PDB entry 2Q2T | X-ray diffraction, 2.30 A resolution | chains C and A of the 4 polymer chains in the assembly

[Chain C]
Molecule: 10-nt DNA/RNA hybrid strand
Sequence (10 nucleotides; numbered 22 to 31; the number before each row is that of its first residue):
    22 ATTGCGACCC
Modified residues: OMC (o2'-methylycytidine-5'-monophosphate) at position 30

[Chain A]
Protein: Chlorella virus DNA ligase
From: Paramecium bursaria Chlorella virus 1
Reference sequence: O41026 (O41026_PBCV1); numbering as in UniProt (aligned over 1-298)
Chain sequence (319 residues; row label = number of the first residue in the row; numbers below 1 keep their minus sign (Met-20 is residue -20)):
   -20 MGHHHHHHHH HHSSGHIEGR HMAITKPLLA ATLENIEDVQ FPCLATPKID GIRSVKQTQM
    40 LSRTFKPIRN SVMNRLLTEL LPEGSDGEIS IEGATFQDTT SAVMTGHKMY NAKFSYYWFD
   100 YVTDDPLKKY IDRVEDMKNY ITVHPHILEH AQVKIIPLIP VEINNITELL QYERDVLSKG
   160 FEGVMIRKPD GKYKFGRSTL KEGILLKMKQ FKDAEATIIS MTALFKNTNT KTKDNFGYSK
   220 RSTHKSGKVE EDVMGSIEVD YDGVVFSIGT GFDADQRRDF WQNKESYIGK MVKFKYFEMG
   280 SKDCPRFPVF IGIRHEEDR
Disordered / not traced: -20 to 0, 294-298
Covalent attachments: adenosine monophosphate (AMP) linked to Lys27
Sequence notes: expression tag (-20 to 0)
Residues lining bound ligands: adenosine monophosphate (AMP): Leu7, Ala9, Thr25, Pro26, Ile28, Arg32, Glu67, Phe98, Leu137, Glu161, Met164, Arg166, Leu184, Lys186, Lys188

[Chain C / chain A interface]
Residue-residue contacts - 22 pairs, chain C then chain A:
  DG27(C) - Ser221(A)  phosphate contact
  DG27(C) - Thr222(A)  sugar contact
  DG27(C) - His223(A)  phosphate contact
  DG27(C) - Lys224(A)  hydrogen bond to the phosphate
  DA28(C) - Ser221(A)  hydrogen bond to the phosphate
  DA28(C) - Thr222(A)  hydrogen bond to the phosphate
  DA28(C) - His223(A)  phosphate contact
  DC29(C) - Lys45(A)  salt bridge to the phosphate
  DC29(C) - Met83(A)  phosphate contact
  OMC_30(C) - Ile31(A)  phosphate contact
  OMC_30(C) - Ser41(A)  hydrogen bond to the phosphate
  OMC_30(C) - Thr43(A)  hydrogen bond to the phosphate
  OMC_30(C) - Lys45(A)  phosphate contact
  OMC_30(C) - Phe75(A)  base contact
  OMC_30(C) - Thr79(A)  base contact
  OMC_30(C) - Met83(A)  sugar contact
  DC31(C) - Gly30(A)  sugar contact
  DC31(C) - Ile31(A)  phosphate contact
  DC31(C) - Arg32(A)  hydrogen bond to the phosphate
  DC31(C) - Arg42(A)  salt bridge to the phosphate
  DC31(C) - Phe75(A)  sugar contact
  DC31(C) - Phe286(A)  base contact
Other interface residues (no listed pair), chain A (17 interface residues in all): Asp29, Arg48

[Summary]
5 residues of chain C face 17 of chain A across their interface; the contacts include 6 hydrogen bonds and 2
salt bridges. Polar pairs include DG27(C)-Lys224(A), DA28(C)-Ser221(A) and DA28(C)-Thr222(A). Adenosine
monophosphate is covalently linked to Lys27(A).
Here chain C is a 10-nt DNA/RNA hybrid strand and chain A is Chlorella virus DNA ligase (Paramecium bursaria
Chlorella virus 1). Entry 2Q2T (Structure of Chlorella virus DNA ligase-adenylate bound to a 5' phosphorylated
nick) was determined by X-ray diffraction, deposited together with 2Q2U.
